2VWO - chains A and L; structure by X-ray diffraction, 1.60 A resolution.

== Chain A ==
Protein: Activated factor xa heavy chain
Organism: Homo sapiens
Notes: EC 3.4.21.6; fragment: peptidase s1 domain, residues 235-475
UniProtKB: P00742 (FA10_HUMAN); the construct lacks a stretch of the UniProt sequence and is renumbered around it, so the offset changes along the chain: 16-61 = UniProt 235-280; 62-124 = UniProt 282-344; 125-131 = UniProt 346-352; 132-145 = UniProt 355-368; 4 more segments
Sequence (241 residues; numbered 16 to 251 plus 7 insertion-coded residues; 2 numbers in that range are skipped by the numbering (no residue carries them; nothing is unmodelled there); the number before each row is that of its first residue; a row labelled like 131A-131B holds insertion residues (131A, then the next letters in order)):
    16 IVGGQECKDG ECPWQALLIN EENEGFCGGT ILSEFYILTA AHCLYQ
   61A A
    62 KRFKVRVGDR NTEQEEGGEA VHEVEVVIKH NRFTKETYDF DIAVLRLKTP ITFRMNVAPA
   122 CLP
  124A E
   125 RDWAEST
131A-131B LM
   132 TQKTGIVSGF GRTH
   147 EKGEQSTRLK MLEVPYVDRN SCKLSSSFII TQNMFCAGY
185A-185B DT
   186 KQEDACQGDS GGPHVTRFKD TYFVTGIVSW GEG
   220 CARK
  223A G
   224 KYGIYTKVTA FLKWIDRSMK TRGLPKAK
Disordered / not traced: 246-251
Disulfide bonds: Cys22-Cys27, Cys42-Cys58, Cys168-Cys182, Cys191-Cys220
Sequence notes: engineered mutation Glu150 (Arg372 in P00742)
Bound ions: Na+ site 1 near Gln20 (its only coordinating residue here); Ca2+: Asp70, Asn72, Gln75, Glu77, Glu80; Na+ site 2: Tyr185, Asp185A, Arg222
Residues lining bound ligands: LZG (5-chloro-thiophene-2-carboxylic acid ((3S,4S)-4-fluoro- 1-{[2-fluoro-4-(2-oxo-2H-pyridin-1-yl)-phenylcarbamoyl]-methyl}-pyrrolidin-3-yl)-amide): Lys96, Glu97, Thr98, Tyr99, Glu147, Phe174, Asp189, Ala190, Cys191, Gln192, Ser195, Val213, Ser214, Trp215, Gly216, Glu217, Gly218, Cys220, Gly226, Ile227, Tyr228
Curated features (UniProtKB/Swiss-Prot):
  - active site (Charge relay system): His57, Asp102, Ser195

== Chain L ==
Protein: Factor X light chain
Organism: Homo sapiens
Notes: EC 3.4.21.6; fragment: egf2, residues 126-180
UniProtKB: P00742 (FA10_HUMAN); residues 86-140 here correspond to UniProt positions 126-180 (UniProt number = residue number + 40)
Sequence (55 residues; row label = number of the first residue in the row):
    86 RKLCSLDNGD CDQFCHEEQN SVVCSCARGY TLADNGKACI PTGPYPCGKQ TLERR
Disordered / not traced: 86-87, 101-106, 119-121, 140
Disulfide bonds: Cys89-Cys100, Cys96-Cys109, Cys111-Cys124

== Interface between chain A and chain L ==
Residue-residue contacts - 44 pairs, chain A then chain L:
  Gly25(A) with Gln135(L); Thr136(L), hydrogen bond (backbone-backbone)
  Glu26(A) with Gln135(L), hydrogen bond (backbone-side chain)
  Pro28(A) with Lys134(L)
  Trp29(A) with Gly133(L); Lys134(L)
  Phe114(A) with Tyr130(L)
  Arg115(A) with Tyr130(L); Thr136(L)
  Met116(A) with Tyr130(L); Thr136(L), hydrogen bond; Leu137(L); Glu138(L)
  Asn117(A) with Thr136(L), hydrogen bond (backbone-side chain)
  Ala119(A) with Thr136(L)
  Pro120(A) with Tyr130(L); Cys132(L); Gly133(L), hydrogen bond (backbone-backbone)
  Ala121(A) with Cys132(L); Gly133(L)
  Cys122(A) with Ala112(L), hydrophobic; Cys132(L), disulfide; Gly133(L)
  Leu123(A) with Phe99(L)
  Pro124(A) with Phe99(L), hydrophobic
  Glu124A(A) with Phe99(L); Ser110(L)
  Trp127(A) with Asn93(L), hydrogen bond; Gln98(L), hydrogen bond (side chain-backbone); Phe99(L), hydrophobic; Cys100(L)
  Phe203(A) with Asn93(L); Gln98(L)
  Lys204(A) with Asp92(L); Cys96(L), hydrogen bond (side chain-backbone); Asp97(L)
  Asp205(A) with Lys134(L), hydrogen bond (backbone-side chain)
  Thr206(A) with Gln98(L); Cys132(L); Gly133(L); Lys134(L), hydrogen bond
  Tyr207(A) with Gly133(L), hydrogen bond (backbone-backbone); Gln135(L)
  Phe208(A) with Phe99(L), hydrophobic
Interface residues without a listed pair, chain A (25 interface residues in all): Asp24, Glu49, Thr131
Interface residues without a listed pair, chain L (21 interface residues in all): Asp95, Arg113, Tyr115, Pro131
Cross-chain cystine bridges: Cys122(A)-Cys132(L)

== Summary ==
25 residues of chain A face 21 of chain L across their interface, with 1 disulfide bond and 11 hydrogen bonds.
Among the polar pairs are Glu26(A)-Gln135(L), Met116(A)-Thr136(L) and Asn117(A)-Thr136(L). Chain A binds
compound LZG. UniProt lists 3 active-site residues on chain A.
Chain A is Activated factor xa heavy chain and chain L is Factor X light chain, both from Homo sapiens; the
structure, Aminopyrrolidine Factor Xa inhibitor, was determined by X-ray diffraction, deposited together with
2VVC, 2VVV, 2VWL, 2VWM and 2VWN.
